PDB entry 1YOL | X-ray diffraction, 2.30 A resolution | chain A

Chain A:
Name: Proto-oncogene tyrosine-protein kinase Src
Organism: Homo sapiens
Notes: EC 2.7.1.112; fragment: src kinase domain
Reference sequence: P12931 (SRC_HUMAN); residue numbers follow UniProt; this construct covers 253-535
Chain sequence (283 residues; row label = number of the first residue in the row):
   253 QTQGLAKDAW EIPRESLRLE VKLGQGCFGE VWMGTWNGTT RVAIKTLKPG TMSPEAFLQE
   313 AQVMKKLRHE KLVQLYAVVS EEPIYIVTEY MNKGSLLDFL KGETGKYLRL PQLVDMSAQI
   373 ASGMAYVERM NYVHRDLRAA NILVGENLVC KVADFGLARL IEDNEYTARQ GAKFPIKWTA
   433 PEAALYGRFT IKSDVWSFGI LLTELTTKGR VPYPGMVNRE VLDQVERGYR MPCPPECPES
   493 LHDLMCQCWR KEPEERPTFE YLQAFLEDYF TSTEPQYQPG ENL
Unresolved in the structure: 253-257, 279-280, 407-426
Construct notes: engineered mutation Asn344 (Ser in P12931), Ser369 (Ala in P12931)
Ligand contacts: S03 (1-{4-[4-amino-5-(3-methoxyphenyl)-7H-pyrrolo[2,3-d]pyrimidin-7-yl]benzyl}piperidin-4-ol): Leu275, Gly276, Val283, Ala295, Ile296, Lys297, Glu312, Val325, Ile338, Val339, Thr340, Glu341, Tyr342, Met343, Gly346, Ser347, Asp350, Leu395, Ala405, Asp406

Summary:
Chain A binds compound S03.
Chain A is Proto-oncogene tyrosine-protein kinase Src (Homo sapiens); the structure, Crystal structure of Src
kinase domain in complex with CGP77675, was determined by X-ray diffraction (same publication as 1YOJ and
1YOM).
